PDB entry 1W3L | X-ray diffraction, 1.04 A resolution | chain A

[Chain A]
Protein: Endoglucanase 5A
From: Bacillus agaradhaerens
Notes: EC 3.2.1.4; fragment: catalytic module, residues 27-329
UniProtKB: O85465 (GUN5_BACAG); residues 1-303 here correspond to UniProt positions 27-329 (UniProt number = residue number + 26)
Amino-acid sequence (303 residues; each row starts with the number of its first residue):
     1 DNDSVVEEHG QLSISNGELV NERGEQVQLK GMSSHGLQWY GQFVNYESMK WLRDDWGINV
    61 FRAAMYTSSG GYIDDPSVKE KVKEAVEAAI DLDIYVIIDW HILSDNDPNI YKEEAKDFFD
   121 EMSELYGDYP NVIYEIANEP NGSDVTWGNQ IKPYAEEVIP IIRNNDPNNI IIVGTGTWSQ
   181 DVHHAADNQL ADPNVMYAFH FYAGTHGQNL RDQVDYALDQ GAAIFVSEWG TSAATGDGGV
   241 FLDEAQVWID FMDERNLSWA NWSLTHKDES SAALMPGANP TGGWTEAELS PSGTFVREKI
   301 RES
Unresolved in the structure: 1-3
Ligand contacts: beta-D-glucopyranose / tetrahydrooxazine: His-35, Trp-39, Tyr-40, Tyr-66, His-101, Leu-103, Asn-138, Glu-139, Tyr-202, Glu-228, Ala-234, Thr-235, Gly-236, Trp-262, Lys-267, Glu-269, Ser-271
Swiss-Prot annotation at these positions:
  - active site: Glu-139 (Proton donor), Glu-228 (Nucleophile)
  - binding site (substrate): His-35, Trp-39, Tyr-40, Tyr-66, His-101, Tyr-202, Ala-234, Thr-235, Trp-262, Lys-267 to Glu-269

[Overview]
Ligands of chain A: beta-D-glucopyranose / tetrahydrooxazine. Curated annotation (UniProt) lists active-site
residues Glu-139 and Glu-228 and 12 substrate-binding residues.
Chain A is Endoglucanase 5A (Bacillus agaradhaerens); the structure, Endoglucanase CEL5A from bacillus
agaradhaerens in complex with cellotri derived-tetrahydrooxazine, was determined by X-ray diffraction (same
publication as 1W3J and 1W3K).
